PDB entry 6QE5 | X-ray diffraction, 1.61 A resolution | chain A

# Chain A
Protein: Ribosomal RNA large subunit methyltransferase J
From: Escherichia coli PCN033
Notes: EC 2.1.1.266
Reference sequence: A0A0G3KF30 (A0A0G3KF30_ECOLX); residues 1-280 here = UniProt positions 1-280
Chain sequence (300 residues; numbered -19 to 280; the number before each row is that of its first residue; numbers below 1 keep their minus sign (Met-19 is residue -19)):
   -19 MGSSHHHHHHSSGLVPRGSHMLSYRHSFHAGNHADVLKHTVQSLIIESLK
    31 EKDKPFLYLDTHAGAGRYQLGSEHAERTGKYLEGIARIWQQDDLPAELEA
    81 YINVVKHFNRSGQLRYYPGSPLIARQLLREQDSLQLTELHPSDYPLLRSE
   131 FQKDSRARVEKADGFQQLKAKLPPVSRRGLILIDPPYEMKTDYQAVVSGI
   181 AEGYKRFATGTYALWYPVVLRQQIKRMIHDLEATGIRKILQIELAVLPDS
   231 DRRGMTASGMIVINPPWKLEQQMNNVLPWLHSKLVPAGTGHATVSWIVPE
Unresolved in the structure: -19 to 0, 52-58, 231-233
Sequence notes: initiating methionine (-19); expression tag (-18 to 0); conflict Lys60 (Glu in A0A0G3KF30)
Ligand contacts: S-adenosylhomocysteine (SAH): Leu2, Tyr4, His6, Asp15, Lys18, His19, Asp40, Thr41, His42, Ala43, Gly44, Tyr48, Gly99, Ser100, Pro101, Thr117, Glu118, Leu119, His120, Ala142, Asp143, Gly144, Phe145, Leu162, Asp164, Pro165, Pro166
What the authors report for this chain:
  - binding site for S-adenosylhomocysteine: His19, His42, Ser100, Glu118, Asp143, Gly144
  - contacts within the chain: Tyr4-His6 (hydrogen bond), His6-Asp15 (hydrogen bond), Asp15-Lys18 (hydrogen bond)
  - catalytic residues: Lys18, Asp164 (proposed by the authors, not directly observed)

# Summary
Chain A binds S-adenosylhomocysteine. The paper reports catalytic residues Lys18 and Asp164; a binding site
for S-adenosylhomocysteine at His19, His42 and Ser100 among others.
Chain A is Ribosomal RNA large subunit methyltransferase J (Escherichia coli PCN033); the structure, Structure
of E.coli RlmJ in complex with the natural cofactor product S-adenosyl-homocysteine (SAH), was determined by
X-ray diffraction together with 6QDX, 6QE0 and 6QE6 from the same study.
